Entry 4Y28 (X-ray diffraction, 2.80 A resolution); this record covers chains B and D of the 16 polymer chains in the assembly.

== Chain B ==
Molecule: Photosystem I P700 chlorophyll a apoprotein A2
From: Pisum sativum
Notes: EC 1.97.1.12
UniProtKB: P05311 (PSAB_PEA); residues 1-733 here = UniProt positions 1-733
Sequence (733 residues; each row starts with the number of its first residue):
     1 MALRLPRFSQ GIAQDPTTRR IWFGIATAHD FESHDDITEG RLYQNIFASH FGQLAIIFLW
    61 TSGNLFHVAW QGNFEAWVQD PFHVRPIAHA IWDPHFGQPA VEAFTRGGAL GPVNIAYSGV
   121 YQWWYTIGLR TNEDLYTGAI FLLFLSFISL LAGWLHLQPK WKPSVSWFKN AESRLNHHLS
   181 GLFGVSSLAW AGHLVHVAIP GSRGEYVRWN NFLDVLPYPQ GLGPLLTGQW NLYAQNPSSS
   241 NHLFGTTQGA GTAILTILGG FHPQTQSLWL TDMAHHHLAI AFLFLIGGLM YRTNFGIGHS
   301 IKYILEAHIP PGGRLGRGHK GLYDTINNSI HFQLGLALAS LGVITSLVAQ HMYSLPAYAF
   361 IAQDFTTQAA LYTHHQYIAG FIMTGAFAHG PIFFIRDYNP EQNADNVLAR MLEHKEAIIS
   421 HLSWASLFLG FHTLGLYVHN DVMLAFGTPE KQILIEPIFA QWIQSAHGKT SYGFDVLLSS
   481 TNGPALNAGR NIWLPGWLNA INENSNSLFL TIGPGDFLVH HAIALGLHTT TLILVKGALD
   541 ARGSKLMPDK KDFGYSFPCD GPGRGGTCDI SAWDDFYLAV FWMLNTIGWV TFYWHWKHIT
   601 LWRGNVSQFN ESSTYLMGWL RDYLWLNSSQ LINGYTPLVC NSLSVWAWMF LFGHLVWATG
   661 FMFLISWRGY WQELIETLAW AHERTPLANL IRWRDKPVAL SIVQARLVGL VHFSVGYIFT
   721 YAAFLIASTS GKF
Unresolved in the structure: 1
Sequence notes: engineered mutation Leu5 (Ile in P05311), Ile115 (Asn in P05311), Met273 (Val in P05311), Ser471 (Thr in P05311), Val476 (Ile in P05311), Leu477 (Pro in P05311), Tyr635 (Ile in P05311)
Ion coordination: chlorophyll a Mg site 1 near Gln53 (its only coordinating residue here); chlorophyll a Mg site 2 near Asp93 (its only coordinating residue here); Ca2+: Ile501, Glu503, Asn506, Leu508; 4Fe-4S cluster Fe: Cys559 (shared with 1 residue of chain A)
Ligand contacts:
  - beta-carotene (BCR), molecule 1: Leu54, Ile57, Phe58, Trp60, Gly181, Leu182, Val185, Ser186
  - beta-carotene (BCR), molecule 2: Leu65, Trp123, Trp124, Ile127, Leu129, Gly138, Phe141, Leu142, Leu145, Trp209
  - beta-carotene (BCR), molecule 3: Leu188, Leu222, Leu225, Leu278, Phe282, Leu285, Ile286, Leu289, Ile297
  - beta-carotene (BCR), molecule 4: Phe332, Gly335, Leu336, Ala339, Val343, Met383, Ala386, Phe387, Gly390, Phe393, Phe394, Leu408, Ala538
  - beta-carotene (BCR), molecule 5: Phe387, Leu408, Met411, Val535, Leu539
  - beta-carotene (BCR), molecule 6: Leu434, Gly435, Val438
  - beta-carotene (BCR), molecule 7: Val645, Trp648, Met649, Phe652, Trp671, Ile675, Leu678, Phe719
  - beta-carotene (BCR), molecule 8: Thr685, Pro686, Leu687
  - chlorophyll a isomer (CL0): Leu620, Leu624, Trp625, Trp657
  - chlorophyll a (CLA), molecule 1: Leu5, Phe8, Gly24, Ile25, Ala28, His29, Phe31, His34, Ser49, Gly52, Gln53, Ile56
  - chlorophyll a (CLA), molecule 2: Thr18, Ile21, Trp22, Ile675, Leu678, Ala679, His682, Ile691, Arg692, Trp693, Arg694, Asp695, Pro697, Val698
  - chlorophyll a (CLA), molecule 3: Trp22, Phe652, Leu655, Val656, Thr659, Met662, Phe663, Leu700, Val708, Val711, His712, Val715
  - chlorophyll a (CLA), molecule 4: Ile25, Ala26, Thr27, Ala28, His29, Asp30, His331, Leu334, Leu338, Phe381, Ile382, Thr384, Gly385, Ala388, His389, Ile392, Arg396, Tyr555, Trp573, Phe576, Phe652, Val711, Val715, Phe719
  - chlorophyll a (CLA), molecule 5: His29, Gln53, Ile56, Ile57, Trp60, Leu341, Ile378, Phe381, Ile382
  - chlorophyll a (CLA), molecule 6: His29, Phe31, Tyr43, Ile46, Ser49, His50, Gln53, Leu54, Ile57, Phe168, Arg174, His178, Leu182, Phe183, Ile330, His331, Gln333, Leu334, Ala337, Leu338, Leu341
  - chlorophyll a (CLA), molecule 7: Phe47, Phe51, Ile148, Leu151, Ala152, Leu155, His156, Trp161, Pro163, Trp167
  - chlorophyll a (CLA), molecule 8: Phe47, His50, Phe51, Leu54, Trp123, Trp167, Phe168, Asn170, Ser173, Arg174, His177, His178, Gly181, Leu182, Phe183, Ile344, Tyr358
  - chlorophyll a (CLA), molecule 9: Ile56, Trp60, Asn64, Ala88, His89, Asn114, Ile115, Ala116, Tyr117, Ser118, Val120, Val645, Trp646, Met649, Phe719
  - chlorophyll a (CLA), molecule 10: Phe58, Ile127, Gly128, Leu129, Asp134, Thr137, Gly138, Phe141, Leu145, Ile148, Ser149, Ser186, Ala189, Trp190, Gly192, His193, His196, Val197, Val207, Arg208, Trp209, Phe212
  - chlorophyll a (CLA), molecule 11: Leu59, Trp60, Ser62, Gly63, Phe66, His67, Trp70, Gln71, His89, Ala90, Trp92, Leu143
  - chlorophyll a (CLA), molecule 12: Trp60, Asn64, Tyr117, Ser118, Val120, Ala370, Leu371, Thr373, His374, Tyr377, Ile378, Phe381, Trp646, Met649, Ile718, Phe719, Ala722, Leu725, Ile726
  - chlorophyll a (CLA), molecule 13: Trp60, Thr61, Ser118, Gly119, Val120, Trp123, Val185, Ser186, Ala189, Leu341, Ile344, Thr345, Val348, Met352, Tyr358, Ile361, Leu371, His374, His375, Ile378, Ile382
  - chlorophyll a (CLA), molecule 14: His89, Ala90, Ile91, Trp92, Asp93, His95, Phe96, Phe104, Asn114, Ser644, Val645, Trp648
  - chlorophyll a (CLA), molecule 15: Trp123, Thr126, Ile127, Leu182, Phe183, Ser186, Ser187, Trp190, Leu194, Leu268, Met273, His276, His277, Ile280, Phe284, Ile344, Leu347, Val348, His351, Met352, Ala357, Tyr358
  - chlorophyll a (CLA), molecule 16: Trp167, Asn170, Ser173, His177, Thr293, Asn294, Phe295
  - chlorophyll a (CLA), molecule 17: Ala171, Arg174, Leu175, His178, Leu179, Phe183, Leu283, Ile301, Leu305, Tyr323, Ile326, Asn327, Leu336, Ala337, Ser340, Leu341, Ile344
  - chlorophyll a (CLA), molecule 18: Leu175, Leu179, Phe183, Leu283, Phe284, Gly287, Met290, Tyr291, Ile301, Ile304
  - chlorophyll a (CLA), molecule 19: Asn176, His177, Ser180, Gly181, Val185, Leu285, Gly288, Leu289, Tyr291, Thr293, Phe295, Ile297
  - chlorophyll a (CLA), molecule 20: Leu188, Ala189, Ala191, Gly192, Val195, His196, Phe212, Leu213, Val215, Leu216, Pro217, Tyr218, Gly221, Leu222, Leu226, Tyr233, Ile254, Leu255, Leu278
  - chlorophyll a (CLA), molecule 21: Leu225, Trp230, Asn231, Tyr233, Ala234, Leu255, Thr256, Ile257, His275, Leu278, Ala279, Phe282, Leu283, Ile286, Ile492, Trp493
  - chlorophyll a (CLA), molecule 22: Thr256, Ile257, Gly259, Gly260, Leu268, Asp272, Met273, His275, His276, Ala279, Leu283, His351, Leu355, Trp493, Trp497
  - chlorophyll a (CLA), molecule 23: Ile286, Gly287, Leu289, Met290, Ile297, Gly298, His299
  - chlorophyll a (CLA), molecule 24: Met290, His299, Tyr303, Ile304, Ala307, His308
  - chlorophyll a (CLA), molecule 25: Ile304, Leu305, His308, Leu315, His319, Leu322, Ile326, Phe332, Val407, Leu408, Met411
  - chlorophyll a (CLA), molecule 26: Ala307, His308, Ile309, Pro310, Pro311, Arg314, Leu315, His319
  - chlorophyll a (CLA), molecule 27: Arg314, Leu315, Val407, Arg410, Met411, Glu413, His414, Ala417, Ile418, His421
  - chlorophyll a (CLA), molecule 28: Ala339, Ser340, Val343, Ile344, Leu347, Gln350, His351, Tyr353, Ser354, Leu355, Leu508, Phe509
  - chlorophyll a (CLA), molecule 29: Val343, Ser346, Leu347, Gln350, Gln376, Gly380, Met383, Phe387, Leu527, Thr530, Thr531, Leu534, Met583, Thr586, Ile587
  - chlorophyll a (CLA), molecule 30: Gln350, Tyr353, Tyr372, Gln376, Phe459, Ala460, Ile463, Gln464, Phe509, Leu510, Ile512, His520, Ile523, Leu527, Val590, Tyr593, Trp594, Lys597
  - chlorophyll a (CLA), molecule 31: Ala417, His421, Trp424
  - chlorophyll a (CLA), molecule 32: Ile418, His421, Leu422, Trp424, Ala524, Leu527, His528, Thr531
  - chlorophyll a (CLA), molecule 33: Ser420, His421, Ser423, Trp424, Leu427, Phe431
  - chlorophyll a (CLA), molecule 34: Ser423, Ser426, Leu427, Gly430, Phe431, Leu434, Leu525, Thr529, Leu532, Ile533, Leu578, Phe581, Trp582
  - chlorophyll a (CLA), molecule 35: Trp424, Phe428, Leu429, Ile455, Glu456, Pro457, Ile458, Phe459, Ala460, Phe517, His520, His521, Ala524, His528
  - chlorophyll a (CLA), molecule 36: Trp424, Leu427, Phe428, Phe431, His432
  - chlorophyll a (CLA), molecule 37: Phe431, His432, Gly435, Leu436, Val438, His439, Val442, Met443, Phe446, Lys451, Ile453
  - chlorophyll a (CLA), molecule 38: Thr433, Leu434, Tyr437, Val519, Ala522, Leu525, Asn585, Trp589, Phe592, Leu616, Trp619, Leu620, Leu624, Ser628, Ile632, Phe650, His654, Trp657, Phe713, Tyr717, Thr720, Tyr721, Phe724
  - chlorophyll a (CLA), molecule 39: Leu434, Val438, Asp441, Leu525, Phe581, Trp582, Asn585, Trp589, Leu616, Leu620, Trp657, Phe713, Tyr717
  - chlorophyll a (CLA), molecule 40: Ile458, Phe459, Trp462, Phe474
  - chlorophyll a (CLA), molecule 41: Trp462, Ile463, Ala466, His467, Leu477, Leu478, Ala485, Trp493, Leu494, Trp497, Phe509
  - chlorophyll a (CLA), molecule 42: Leu477, Pro484, Ala485, Ala488, Gly489, Trp493
  - chlorophyll a (CLA), molecule 43: Trp648, Leu651, Phe652, His654, Leu655, Trp657, Ala658
  - chlorophyll a (CLA), molecule 44: Leu655, Ala658, Thr659, Phe661, Met662, Ile665, Ser666, Tyr670, Trp671, Leu674
  - chlorophyll a (CLA), molecule 45: Leu678, Ala681, His682, Thr685, Ala688, Ile691
  - chlorophyll a (CLA), molecule 46: Trp680, Ala681, Arg684, Thr685, Pro686
  - chlorophyll a (CLA), molecule 47: Pro686, Leu687, Ile691
  - dodecyl-alpha-D-maltoside (LMU): Leu213, Asp214, Leu216, Gly221, Leu222, Gly223, Leu226
  - phylloquinone (PQN): Trp22, Met662, Phe663, Ser666, Trp667, Arg668, Trp671, Ile675, Val698, Ala699, Leu700, Ser701, Ala705
  - 4Fe-4S cluster (SF4): Cys559, Gly561, Pro562, Cys568, Trp667, Ile702
Swiss-Prot annotation at these positions:
  - binding site ([4Fe-4S] cluster): Cys559, Cys568
  - binding site (chlorophyll a): His654, Met662, Tyr670
  - binding site (phylloquinone): Trp671

== Chain D ==
Molecule: Photosystem I reaction center subunit II, chloroplastic
From: Pisum sativum
Sequence (147 residues; row label = number of the first residue in the row):
    65 KEAPVGTPPE LDPNTPSPIF GGSTGGLLRK AQVEEFYVIT WESPKEQIFE MPTGGAAIMR
   125 EGPNLLKLAR KEQCLALGTR LRSKYKIKYQ FYRVFPSGEV QYLHPKDGVY PEKVNPGRQG
   185 VGVNFRSIGK NVSPIEVKFT GKQPYDL
Unresolved in the structure: 65-70

== Chain B / chain D interface ==
Pairs across the interface (22):
  Glu32(B) - Lys202(D)  salt bridge
  Ile37(B) - Phe203(D)
  Thr38(B) - Phe203(D)
  Glu39(B) - Phe203(D)
  Ile395(B) - Pro198(D)
  Arg396(B) - Ile199(D)  hydrogen bond (backbone-backbone)
  Asp397(B) - Ile199(D)
  Asp397(B) - Lys202(D)  salt bridge
  Tyr398(B) - Ile199(D)
  Pro400(B) - Ser197(D)
  Glu401(B) - Glu200(D)
  Arg542(B) - Ser197(D)  hydrogen bond
  Lys551(B) - Asn195(D)
  Lys551(B) - Ser197(D)
  Asp552(B) - Tyr209(D)
  Trp680(B) - Thr88(D)
  Glu683(B) - Leu92(D)
  Glu683(B) - Arg93(D)  hydrogen bond (side chain-backbone)
  Arg684(B) - Leu91(D)  hydrogen bond (side chain-backbone)
  Arg684(B) - Leu92(D)
  Arg692(B) - Arg93(D)
  Lys696(B) - Glu98(D)  salt bridge
Also at the interface, not in a pair above, chain B (19 interface residues in all): Leu42
Also at the interface, not in a pair above, chain D (16 interface residues in all): Val196, Gln207, Pro208

== Overview ==
Chain B and chain D form an interface of 19 and 16 residues respectively; the contacts include 4 hydrogen
bonds and 3 salt bridges. Polar contacts include Glu32(B)-Lys202(D), Asp397(B)-Lys202(D) and
Lys696(B)-Glu98(D).
Here chain B is Photosystem I P700 chlorophyll a apoprotein A2 and chain D is Photosystem I reaction center
subunit II, chloroplastic, both from Pisum sativum. Entry 4Y28 (The structure of plant photosystem I
super-complex at 2.8 angstrom resolution) was determined by X-ray diffraction.
